PDB entry 9AW5 | X-ray diffraction, 3.44 A resolution | chains O and U of the 28 polymer chains in the assembly

== Chain O ==
Name: Proteasome subunit alpha type-2
Source organism: Saccharomyces cerevisiae
UniProtKB: P23639 (PSA2_YEAST); residues 1-250 here = UniProt positions 1-250
Amino-acid sequence (250 residues; numbered 1 to 250; the number before each row is that of its first residue):
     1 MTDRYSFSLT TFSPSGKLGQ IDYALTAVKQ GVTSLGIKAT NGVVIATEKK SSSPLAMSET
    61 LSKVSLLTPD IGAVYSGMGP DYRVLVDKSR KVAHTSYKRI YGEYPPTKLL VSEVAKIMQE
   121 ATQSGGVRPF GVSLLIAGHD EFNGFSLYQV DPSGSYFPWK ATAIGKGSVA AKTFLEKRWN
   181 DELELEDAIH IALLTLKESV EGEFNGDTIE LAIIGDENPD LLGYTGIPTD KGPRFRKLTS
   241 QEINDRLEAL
Unresolved in the structure: 1
Curated features (UniProtKB/Swiss-Prot):
  - cross-link: Lys108 (Glycyl lysine isopeptide (Lys-Gly) (interchain with G-Cter in ubiquitin))

== Chain U ==
Name: Proteasome subunit alpha type-1
Source organism: Saccharomyces cerevisiae
UniProtKB: P21243 (PSA1_YEAST); residues -8 to 243 here correspond to UniProt positions 1-252 (UniProt number = residue number + 9)
Amino-acid sequence (252 residues; each row starts with the number of its first residue; numbers below 1 keep their minus sign (Met-8 is residue -8)):
    -8 MSGAAAASAA GYDRHITIFS PEGRLYQVEY AFKATNQTNI NSLAVRGKDC TVVISQKKVP
    52 DKLLDPTTVS YIFCISRTIG MVVNGPIPDA RNAALRAKAE AAEFRYKYGY DMPCDVLAKR
   112 MANLSQIYTQ RAYMRPLGVI LTFVSVDEEL GPSIYKTDPA GYYVGYKATA TGPKQQEITT
   172 NLENHFKKSK IDHINEESWE KVVEFAITHM IDALGTEFSK NDLEVGVATK DKFFTLSAEN
   232 IEERLVAIAE QD
Unresolved in the structure: -8 to 1

== How chain O and chain U interact ==
Contacting residue pairs - 71 pairs, chain O then chain U:
  Asp3(O) - Arg122(U)  salt bridge
  Asp3(O) - Tyr124(U)
  Tyr5(O) - Ile7(U)
  Tyr5(O) - Ala123(U)  hydrophobic
  Tyr5(O) - Tyr124(U)  hydrophobic
  Leu9(O) - Ile9(U)  hydrophobic
  Leu9(O) - Ala123(U)  hydrophobic
  Gln20(O) - Ile9(U)
  Gln20(O) - Phe10(U)  hydrogen bond (side chain-backbone)
  Tyr23(O) - Phe10(U)
  Tyr23(O) - Ser11(U)
  Tyr23(O) - Pro12(U)  hydrophobic
  Tyr23(O) - Gly14(U)
  Ala24(O) - Phe10(U)  hydrophobic
  Thr26(O) - Glu13(U)
  Ala27(O) - Gly14(U)
  Gln30(O) - Glu13(U)
  Ser53(O) - Thr170(U)
  Ser53(O) - Glu174(U)  hydrogen bond
  Pro54(O) - Glu174(U)
  Leu55(O) - Tyr157(U)
  Leu55(O) - Lys158(U)  hydrogen bond (backbone-backbone)
  Leu55(O) - Ala159(U)
  Leu55(O) - Thr170(U)
  Leu55(O) - Leu173(U)  hydrophobic
  Leu55(O) - Glu174(U)
  Leu55(O) - Phe177(U)  hydrophobic
  Ala56(O) - Gly156(U)
  Ala56(O) - Tyr157(U)  hydrophobic
  Met57(O) - Arg37(U)
  Met57(O) - Val155(U)
  Met57(O) - Gly156(U)  hydrogen bond (backbone-backbone)
  Met57(O) - Tyr157(U)
  Met57(O) - Lys158(U)
  Thr60(O) - Tyr146(U)
  Thr60(O) - Val155(U)
  Thr60(O) - Gly156(U)
  Leu61(O) - Tyr153(U)  hydrophobic
  Leu61(O) - Tyr154(U)
  Leu61(O) - Val155(U)  hydrophobic
  Met78(O) - Phe10(U)  hydrophobic
  Met78(O) - Leu16(U)  hydrophobic
  Pro80(O) - Gln117(U)
  Pro80(O) - Ala151(U)
  Pro80(O) - Gly152(U)
  Pro80(O) - Tyr153(U)
  Asp81(O) - Gln117(U)  hydrogen bond
  Arg83(O) - Ala113(U)
  Arg83(O) - Asn114(U)  hydrogen bond
  Arg83(O) - Gly152(U)  hydrogen bond (side chain-backbone)
  Arg83(O) - Tyr154(U)
  Val84(O) - Asn114(U)
  Val84(O) - Gln117(U)
  Asp87(O) - Lys110(U)  salt bridge
  Asp87(O) - Asn114(U)  hydrogen bond
  Ala121(O) - Gln121(U)
  Gly125(O) - Arg122(U)
  Gly126(O) - Gln121(U)
  Gly126(O) - Arg122(U)
  Gly126(O) - Ala123(U)  hydrogen bond (backbone-backbone)
  Val127(O) - Gln121(U)
  Val127(O) - Arg122(U)
  Arg128(O) - Thr8(U)
  Arg128(O) - Phe10(U)
  Arg128(O) - Leu16(U)
  Arg128(O) - Gln117(U)
  Arg128(O) - Thr120(U)  hydrogen bond (side chain-backbone)
  Arg128(O) - Gln121(U)  hydrogen bond (backbone-side chain)
  Pro129(O) - Phe10(U)
  Phe130(O) - Gln121(U)
  Gly131(O) - Phe10(U)
Interface residues without a listed pair, chain O (32 interface residues in all): Thr2, Arg90

== Summary ==
32 residues of chain O face 33 of chain U across their interface; the contacts include 11 hydrogen bonds and 2
salt bridges. Polar contacts include Asp3(O)-Arg122(U), Asp87(O)-Lys110(U) and Gln20(O)-Phe10(U).
Chain O is Proteasome subunit alpha type-2 and chain U is Proteasome subunit alpha type-1, both from
Saccharomyces cerevisiae; the structure, Yeast 20S proteasome soaked with MA9 fraction E/F, was determined by
X-ray diffraction (same publication as 9C97, 9C98, 9AW3, 9AW6 and 9AW7).
